PDB entry 7Z8S | electron microscopy, 3.90 A resolution | chains A and E of the 4 polymer chains in the assembly

[Chain A]
Molecule: 36-nt DNA strand
Sequence (36 nucleotides; each row starts with the number of its first residue):
     1 CGGCCGGGCG CCCGGCATGG CGGCCTATAA AAGGGC

[Chain E]
Name: Helicase-like protein
From: Chaetomium thermophilum
Reference sequence: G0S6C0 (G0S6C0_CHATD); numbering as in UniProt (aligned over 1-1886)
Amino-acid sequence (1897 residues; row label = number of the first residue in the row):
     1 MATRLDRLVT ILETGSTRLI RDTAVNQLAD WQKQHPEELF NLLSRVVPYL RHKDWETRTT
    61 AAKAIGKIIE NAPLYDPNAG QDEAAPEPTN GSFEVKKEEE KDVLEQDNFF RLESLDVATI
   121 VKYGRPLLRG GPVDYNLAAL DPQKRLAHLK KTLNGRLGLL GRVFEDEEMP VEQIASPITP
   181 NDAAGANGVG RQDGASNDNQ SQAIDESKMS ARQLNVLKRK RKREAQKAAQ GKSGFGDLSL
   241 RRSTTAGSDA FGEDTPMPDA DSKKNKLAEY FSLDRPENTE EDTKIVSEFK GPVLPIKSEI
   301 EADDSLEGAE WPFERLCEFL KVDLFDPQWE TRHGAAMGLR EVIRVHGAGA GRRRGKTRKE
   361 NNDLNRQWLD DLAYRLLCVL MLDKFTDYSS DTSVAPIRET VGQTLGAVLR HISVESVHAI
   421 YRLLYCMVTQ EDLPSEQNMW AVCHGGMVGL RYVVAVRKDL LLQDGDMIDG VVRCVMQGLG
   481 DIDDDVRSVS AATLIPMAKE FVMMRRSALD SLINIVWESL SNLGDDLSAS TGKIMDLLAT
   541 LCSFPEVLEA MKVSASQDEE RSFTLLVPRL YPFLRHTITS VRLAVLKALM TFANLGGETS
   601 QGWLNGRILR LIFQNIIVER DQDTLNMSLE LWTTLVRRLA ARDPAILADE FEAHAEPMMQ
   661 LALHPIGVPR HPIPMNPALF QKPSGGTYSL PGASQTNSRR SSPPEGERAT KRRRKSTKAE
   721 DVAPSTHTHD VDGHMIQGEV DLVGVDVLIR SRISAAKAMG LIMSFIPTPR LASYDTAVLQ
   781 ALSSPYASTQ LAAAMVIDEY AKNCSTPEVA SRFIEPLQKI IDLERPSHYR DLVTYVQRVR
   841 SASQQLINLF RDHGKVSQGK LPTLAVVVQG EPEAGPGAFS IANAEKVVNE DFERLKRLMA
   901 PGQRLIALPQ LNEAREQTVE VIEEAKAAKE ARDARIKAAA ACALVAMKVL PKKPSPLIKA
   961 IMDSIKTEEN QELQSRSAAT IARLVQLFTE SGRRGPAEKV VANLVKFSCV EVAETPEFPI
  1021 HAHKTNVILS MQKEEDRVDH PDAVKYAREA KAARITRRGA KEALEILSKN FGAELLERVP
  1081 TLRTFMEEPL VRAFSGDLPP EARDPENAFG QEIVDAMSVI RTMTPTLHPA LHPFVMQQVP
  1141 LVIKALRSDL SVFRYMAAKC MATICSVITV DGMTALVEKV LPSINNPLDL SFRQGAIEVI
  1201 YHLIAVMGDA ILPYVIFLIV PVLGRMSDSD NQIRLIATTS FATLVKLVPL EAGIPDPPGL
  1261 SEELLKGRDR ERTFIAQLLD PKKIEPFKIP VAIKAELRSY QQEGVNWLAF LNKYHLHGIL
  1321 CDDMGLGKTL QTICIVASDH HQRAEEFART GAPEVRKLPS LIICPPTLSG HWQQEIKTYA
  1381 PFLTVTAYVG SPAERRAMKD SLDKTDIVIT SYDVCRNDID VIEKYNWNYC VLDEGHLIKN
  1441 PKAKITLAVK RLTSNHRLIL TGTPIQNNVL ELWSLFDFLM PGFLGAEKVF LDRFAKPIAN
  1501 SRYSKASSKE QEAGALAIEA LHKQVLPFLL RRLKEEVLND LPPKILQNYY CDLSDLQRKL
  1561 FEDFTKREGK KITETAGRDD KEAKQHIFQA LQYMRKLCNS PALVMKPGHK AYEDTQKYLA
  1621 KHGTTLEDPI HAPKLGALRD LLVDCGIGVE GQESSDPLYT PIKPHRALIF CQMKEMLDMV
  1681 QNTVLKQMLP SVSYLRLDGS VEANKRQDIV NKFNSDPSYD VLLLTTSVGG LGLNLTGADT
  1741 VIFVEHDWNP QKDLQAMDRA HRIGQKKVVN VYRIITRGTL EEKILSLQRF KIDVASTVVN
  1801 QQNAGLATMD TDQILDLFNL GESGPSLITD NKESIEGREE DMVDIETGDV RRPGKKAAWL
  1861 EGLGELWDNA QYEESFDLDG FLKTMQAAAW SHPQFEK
Disordered / not traced: 1, 80-309, 430-443, 687-730, 1568-1585, 1600-1629, 1651-1663, 1818-1839, 1887-1897
Sequence notes: expression tag (1887-1897)

[Interface between chain A and chain E]
Pairs across the interface - 19 pairs, chain A then chain E:
  DC11(A) with Arg1416(E), phosphate contact; Lys1444(E), salt bridge to the phosphate
  DC12(A) with Arg1416(E), salt bridge to the phosphate; Ala1443(E), phosphate contact; Lys1444(E), hydrogen bond to the phosphate; Ile1445(E), hydrogen bond to the phosphate
  DC13(A) with Lys1439(E), phosphate contact; Asn1440(E), hydrogen bond to the phosphate
  DG14(A) with Lys1439(E), salt bridge to the phosphate; Asn1467(E), hydrogen bond to the phosphate; Trp1748(E), phosphate contact; Asn1749(E), hydrogen bond to the phosphate
  DG15(A) with Phe1588(E), base contact; Leu1591(E), sugar contact; Trp1748(E), sugar contact; Lys1791(E), salt bridge to the phosphate
  DC16(A) with Arg1502(E), salt bridge to the phosphate; Ile1587(E), sugar contact
  DA17(A) with Ile1587(E), sugar contact
Other interface residues (no listed pair), chain A (9 interface residues in all): DG6, DG33
Other interface residues (no listed pair), chain E (20 interface residues in all): Glu1471, His1586, Asn1704, Lys1752, Leu1787, Asp1849

[Overview]
9 residues of chain A and 20 residues of chain E are in contact, with 5 hydrogen bonds and 5 salt bridges.
Polar pairs include DC12(A)-Lys1444(E), DC12(A)-Ile1445(E) and DC13(A)-Asn1440(E).
Chain A is a 36-nt DNA strand and chain E is Helicase-like protein (Chaetomium thermophilum); the structure,
Mot1:TBP:DNA - post hydrolysis state, was determined by electron microscopy together with 7ZKE, 7ZB5 and 7Z7N
from the same study.
